PDB entry 3NOO | X-ray diffraction, 1.03 A resolution | chains A and B

[Chain A]
Molecule: ThiJ/PfpI family protein
Source organism: Pseudomonas fluorescens
Notes: EC 4.2.1.103
Reference sequence: Q4K977 (Q4K977_PSEF5); residues 4-231 here correspond to UniProt positions 1-228 (UniProt number = residue number - 3)
Sequence (231 residues; numbered 1 to 231; the number before each row is that of its first residue):
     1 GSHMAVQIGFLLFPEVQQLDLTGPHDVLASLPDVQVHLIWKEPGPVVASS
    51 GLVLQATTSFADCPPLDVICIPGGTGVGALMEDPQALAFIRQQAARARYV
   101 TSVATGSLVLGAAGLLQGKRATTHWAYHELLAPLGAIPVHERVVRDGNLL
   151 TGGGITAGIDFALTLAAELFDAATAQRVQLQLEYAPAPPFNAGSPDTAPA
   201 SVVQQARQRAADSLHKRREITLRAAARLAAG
Disordered / not traced: 229-231
Sequence notes: expression tag (1-3); engineered mutation Ala104 (Cys101 in Q4K977)

[Chain B]
Molecule: ThiJ/PfpI family protein
Source organism: Pseudomonas fluorescens
Notes: EC 4.2.1.103
Reference sequence: Q4K977 (Q4K977_PSEF5); residues 1-228 here = UniProt positions 1-228
Sequence (231 residues; each row starts with the number of its first residue; numbers below 1 keep their minus sign (Gly-2 is residue -2)):
    -2 GSHMAVQIGFLLFPEVQQLDLTGPHDVLASLPDVQVHLIWKEPGPVVASS
    48 GLVLQATTSFADCPPLDVICIPGGTGVGALMEDPQALAFIRQQAARARYV
    98 TSVATGSLVLGAAGLLQGKRATTHWAYHELLAPLGAIPVHERVVRDGNLL
   148 TGGGITAGIDFALTLAAELFDAATAQRVQLQLEYAPAPPFNAGSPDTAPA
   198 SVVQQARQRAADSLHKRREITLRAAARLAAG
Disordered / not traced: -2 to 1
Sequence notes: expression tag (-2 to 0); engineered mutation Ala101 (Cys in Q4K977)
What the authors report for this chain:
  - mutagenesis - D17E, C101A: abolished catalytic activity
  - catalytic residues: Asp17 (proposed by the authors, not directly observed)
  - catalytic residues: Thr102
  - mutagenesis - D17N, D17V, T102V: decreased catalytic activity

[Interface between chain A and chain B]
Residue-residue contacts (124; chain A residue first):
  Gln17(A) with Asp23(B), hydrogen bond; Leu179(B)
  Gln18(A) with Thr19(B), hydrogen bond (side chain-backbone); Asp23(B)
  Leu19(A) with Leu16(B), hydrophobic; Gly20(B); Asp23(B), hydrogen bond (backbone-side chain); Ile156(B), hydrophobic
  Thr22(A) with Gln15(B), hydrogen bond (backbone-side chain); Thr19(B), hydrogen bond
  Gly23(A) with Leu16(B)
  His25(A) with Ser47(B); Leu49(B)
  Asp26(A) with Gln14(B); Gln15(B), hydrogen bond (side chain-backbone); Leu16(B), hydrogen bond (side chain-backbone); Ser47(B); Ile152(B)
  Ala29(A) with Ser47(B)
  Ser50(A) with His22(B); Asp23(B); Ala26(B)
  Leu52(A) with His22(B)
  Val53(A) with Gln52(B)
  Leu54(A) with Leu51(B), hydrophobic
  Gln55(A) with Val50(B)
  His124(A) with Gln178(B), hydrogen bond (side chain-backbone); Glu180(B)
  Trp125(A) with Leu177(B), hydrogen bond (side chain-backbone); Glu180(B), hydrogen bond (backbone-side chain)
  Arg142(A) with Ala182(B), hydrogen bond (side chain-backbone); Pro183(B), hydrogen bond (side chain-backbone); Ala184(B)
  Gly153(A) with Glu180(B)
  Gly154(A) with Glu180(B)
  Ile155(A) with Asp23(B); Leu179(B), hydrogen bond (backbone-backbone); Glu180(B), hydrogen bond (backbone-backbone); Tyr181(B), hydrophobic
  Thr156(A) with Ile156(B); Tyr181(B)
  Ile159(A) with Leu16(B), hydrophobic; Thr153(B)
  Asp160(A) with Pro183(B); Ala184(B), hydrogen bond (side chain-backbone); Pro185(B); Pro186(B)
  Leu163(A) with Pro186(B), hydrophobic; Phe187(B)
  Thr164(A) with Pro186(B)
  Ala167(A) with Phe187(B), hydrophobic
  Ala173(A) with Val199(B)
  Ala175(A) with Phe187(B), hydrophobic
  Gln176(A) with Phe187(B); Ala189(B); Pro196(B); Val199(B)
  Arg177(A) with Val199(B); Gln202(B); Arg206(B)
  Gln179(A) with Phe187(B), hydrogen bond (side chain-backbone); Asn188(B); Ala189(B), hydrogen bond (side chain-backbone); Gly190(B)
  Leu180(A) with Trp122(B), hydrogen bond (backbone-side chain); Ala189(B), hydrogen bond (backbone-backbone); Ser191(B); Pro192(B); Ala195(B), hydrophobic; Val199(B); Val200(B), hydrophobic; Ala203(B), hydrophobic
  Gln181(A) with His121(B), hydrogen bond (backbone-side chain); Ala203(B), hydrogen bond (side chain-backbone); Arg206(B)
  Leu182(A) with Ile152(B), hydrogen bond (backbone-backbone)
  Glu183(A) with His121(B); Trp122(B), hydrogen bond (side chain-backbone); Gly150(B); Gly151(B); Ile152(B), hydrogen bond (backbone-backbone); Gly190(B)
  Tyr184(A) with Ile152(B), hydrophobic; Thr153(B); Pro183(B); Pro185(B), hydrophobic; Gly190(B)
  Ala185(A) with Arg139(B), hydrogen bond (backbone-side chain); Gly190(B)
  Pro186(A) with Asp157(B); Pro183(B), hydrophobic; Pro185(B), hydrophobic
  Ala187(A) with Arg139(B); Asp157(B), hydrogen bond (backbone-side chain)
  Pro188(A) with Asp157(B); Gln176(B); Tyr181(B), hydrophobic; Pro183(B), hydrophobic
  Pro189(A) with Asp157(B); Leu160(B), hydrophobic; Thr161(B)
  Phe190(A) with Leu160(B); Ala164(B), hydrophobic; Ala172(B), hydrophobic; Gln173(B); Gln176(B), hydrogen bond (backbone-side chain)
  Asn191(A) with Gln176(B)
  Ala192(A) with Gln173(B); Gln176(B), hydrogen bond (backbone-side chain); Leu177(B), hydrogen bond (backbone-backbone)
  Gly193(A) with Gln176(B); Glu180(B); Tyr181(B); Ala182(B)
  Ser194(A) with Leu177(B)
  Pro195(A) with Leu177(B)
  Pro199(A) with Gln173(B)
  Val202(A) with Gln173(B); Arg174(B); Leu177(B)
  Val203(A) with Leu177(B), hydrophobic
  Gln205(A) with Arg174(B), hydrogen bond
  Ala206(A) with Leu177(B), hydrophobic
  Arg209(A) with Arg174(B)
Interface residues without a listed pair, chain A (56 interface residues in all): Leu38, Thr123, Ala172, Ala198
Interface residues without a listed pair, chain B (57 interface residues in all): Leu35, Thr120, Ala169, Ala170, Ala207

[In short]
56 residues of chain A and 57 residues of chain B are in contact; the contacts include 30 hydrogen bonds.
Polar pairs include Gln17(A)-Asp23(B), Gln18(A)-Thr19(B) and Leu19(A)-Asp23(B). From the paper: catalytic
residues Asp17(B) and Thr102(B); D17N, D17V and T102V of chain B reduce catalytic activity; 5 substitutions
were tested in all.
Chain A and chain B are both ThiJ/PfpI family protein (Pseudomonas fluorescens); the structure, Crystal
Structure of C101A Isocyanide Hydratase from Pseudomonas fluorescens, was determined by X-ray diffraction,
deposited together with 3NON, 3NOQ, 3NOR and 3NOV.
